9F1V - chain A; structure by X-ray diffraction, 1.90 A resolution.

# Chain A
Name: Complement regulator-acquiring surface protein 2 (CRASP-2)
From: Borreliella burgdorferi B31
Reference sequence: O50665 (O50665_BORBU); residue numbers follow UniProt; this construct covers 20-236
Chain sequence (221 residues; row label = number of the first residue in the row):
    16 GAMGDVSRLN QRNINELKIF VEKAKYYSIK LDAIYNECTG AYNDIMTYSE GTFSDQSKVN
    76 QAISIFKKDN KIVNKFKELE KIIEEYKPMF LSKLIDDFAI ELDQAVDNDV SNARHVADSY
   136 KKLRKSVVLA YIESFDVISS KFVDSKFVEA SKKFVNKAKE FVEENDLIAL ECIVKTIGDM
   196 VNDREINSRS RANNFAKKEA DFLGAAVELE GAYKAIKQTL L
Disordered / not traced: 16-18, 236
Sequence notes: expression tag (16-19); engineered mutation A207 (Tyr in O50665), A211 (Tyr in O50665)
Reported in the primary citation:
  - conformationally variable residues (helix shift, loop rearrangement): R206, A211 to K213
  - mutagenesis - I183Y, C187S: increased stability

# Overview
The paper reports that I183Y and C187S increase stability; conformational variability at R206 and A211.
Chain A is Complement regulator-acquiring surface protein 2 (CRASP-2) (Borreliella burgdorferi B31); the
structure, Crystal structure of Borrelia burgdorferi CspZ-YA, was determined by X-ray diffraction, deposited
together with 9F21.
